PDB entry 5CPB | X-ray diffraction, 2.00 A resolution | chains A and E of the 4 polymer chains in the assembly

[Chain A (and E)]
Molecule: Enoyl-[acyl-carrier-protein] reductase [NADH]
Organism: Mycobacterium tuberculosis
Notes: EC 1.3.1.9; chain E of this document is another copy of the same molecule, construct and numbering; everything in this record applies to it too
UniProt: M9TGV3 (M9TGV3_MYCTX); residue numbers follow UniProt; this construct covers 1-269
Chain sequence (289 residues; numbered -19 to 269; the number before each row is that of its first residue; numbers below 1 keep their minus sign (Met-19 is residue -19)):
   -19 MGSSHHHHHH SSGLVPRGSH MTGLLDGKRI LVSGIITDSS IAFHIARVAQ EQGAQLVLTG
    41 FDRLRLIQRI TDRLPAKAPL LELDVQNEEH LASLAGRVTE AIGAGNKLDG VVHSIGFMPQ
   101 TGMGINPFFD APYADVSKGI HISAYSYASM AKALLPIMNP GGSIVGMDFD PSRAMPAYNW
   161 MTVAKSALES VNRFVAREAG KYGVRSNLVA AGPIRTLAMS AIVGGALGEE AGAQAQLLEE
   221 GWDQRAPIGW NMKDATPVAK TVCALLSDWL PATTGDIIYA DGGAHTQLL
Unresolved in the structure: -19 to 1 (chain E: -19 to 1, 197-204)
Sequence notes: initiating methionine (-19); expression tag (-18 to 0); engineered mutation Ala215 (Ile in M9TGV3)
Small-molecule neighbours: NAD (nicotinamide-adenine-dinucleotide): Gly14, Ile15, Ile16, Ser20, Ile21, Phe41, Leu63, Asp64, Val65, Gln66, Ser94, Ile95, Gly96, Phe97, Ile122, Met147, Asp148, Phe149, Tyr158, Met161, Lys165, Ala191, Gly192, Pro193, Ile194, Thr196
From the paper describing this entry:
  - mutagenesis - I215A: decreased catalytic activity on the uninhibited enzyme

[Interface between chain A and chain E]
Pairs across the interface (69):
  Thr2(A) with Thr2(E), hydrogen bond (side chain-backbone)
  Leu4(A) with Trp249(E), hydrophobic
  Val28(A) with Trp249(E), hydrophobic
  Gln32(A) with Trp249(E)
  Arg173(A) with Thr266(E); Gln267(E), hydrogen bond (backbone-side chain)
  Ala176(A) with Pro227(E)
  Arg177(A) with Gln267(E), hydrogen bond; Leu269(E)
  Gly180(A) with Pro227(E)
  Val184(A) with Ile228(E)
  Arg185(A) with Ile228(E)
  Pro227(A) with Ala176(E); Gly180(E); Thr254(E)
  Ile228(A) with Val184(E); Pro251(E); Ala252(E), hydrophobic
  Trp230(A) with Ala252(E), hydrophobic
  Pro237(A) with Pro251(E), hydrophobic; Ala252(E), hydrophobic
  Lys240(A) with Trp249(E)
  Thr241(A) with Trp249(E); Leu250(E)
  Ala244(A) with Trp249(E); Leu250(E), hydrophobic
  Asp248(A) with Lys240(E), hydrogen bond (backbone-side chain)
  Trp249(A) with Leu4(E), hydrophobic; Val28(E), hydrophobic; Gln32(E); Lys240(E); Thr241(E); Ala244(E)
  Leu250(A) with Thr241(E); Ala244(E), hydrophobic
  Pro251(A) with Ile228(E); Pro237(E), hydrophobic
  Ala252(A) with Ile228(E), hydrophobic; Pro237(E), hydrophobic; Tyr259(E); Ala260(E); Asp261(E), hydrogen bond (backbone-backbone); Gly262(E), hydrogen bond (backbone-backbone); Gly263(E)
  Thr253(A) with Tyr259(E), hydrogen bond (side chain-backbone)
  Thr254(A) with Pro227(E); Ile228(E); Gly262(E); Gly263(E); Thr266(E)
  Gly255(A) with Thr266(E)
  Asp256(A) with Tyr259(E); His265(E), salt bridge
  Tyr259(A) with Ala252(E); Thr253(E), hydrogen bond (backbone-side chain); Asp256(E)
  Ala260(A) with Ala252(E)
  Asp261(A) with Ala252(E), hydrogen bond (backbone-backbone)
  Gly262(A) with Ala252(E), hydrogen bond (backbone-backbone); Thr254(E)
  Gly263(A) with Ala252(E); Thr254(E)
  His265(A) with Asp256(E), salt bridge
  Thr266(A) with Arg173(E); Thr254(E); Gly255(E)
  Gln267(A) with Arg173(E), hydrogen bond (side chain-backbone); Arg177(E), hydrogen bond
  Leu269(A) with Arg177(E), hydrogen bond (backbone-side chain)
Other interface residues (no listed pair), chain A (37 interface residues in all): Cys243, Ile258
Other interface residues (no listed pair), chain E (37 interface residues in all): Arg185, Trp230, Cys243, Asp248, Ile258

[In short]
The chain A/chain E interface involves 37 residues from each chain, with 13 hydrogen bonds and 2 salt bridges.
Polar pairs include Asp256(A)-His265(E), Thr2(A)-Thr2(E) and Arg173(A)-Gln267(E). Bound to chain A: NAD. From
the paper: I215A of chain A reduces catalytic activity on the uninhibited enzyme.
Both chains are Enoyl-[acyl-carrier-protein] reductase [NADH] (Mycobacterium tuberculosis). Entry 5CPB (The
effect of isoleucine to alanine mutation on InhA enzyme crystallization pattern and inhibition by ligand ...)
was determined by X-ray diffraction (same publication as 5CPF, 5COQ and 5CP8).
